Entry 9C6G (electron microscopy, 4.26 A resolution (low resolution: residue-level contacts below are approximate; hydrogen-bond / salt-bridge calls are withheld)); this record covers chains 3 and 5 of the 12 polymer chains in the assembly.

== Chain 3 ==
Protein: DNA replication licensing factor MCM3
Organism: Homo sapiens
Notes: EC 3.6.4.12
Reference sequence: P25205 (MCM3_HUMAN); residues 1-808 here = UniProt positions 1-808
Sequence (808 residues; each row starts with the number of its first residue):
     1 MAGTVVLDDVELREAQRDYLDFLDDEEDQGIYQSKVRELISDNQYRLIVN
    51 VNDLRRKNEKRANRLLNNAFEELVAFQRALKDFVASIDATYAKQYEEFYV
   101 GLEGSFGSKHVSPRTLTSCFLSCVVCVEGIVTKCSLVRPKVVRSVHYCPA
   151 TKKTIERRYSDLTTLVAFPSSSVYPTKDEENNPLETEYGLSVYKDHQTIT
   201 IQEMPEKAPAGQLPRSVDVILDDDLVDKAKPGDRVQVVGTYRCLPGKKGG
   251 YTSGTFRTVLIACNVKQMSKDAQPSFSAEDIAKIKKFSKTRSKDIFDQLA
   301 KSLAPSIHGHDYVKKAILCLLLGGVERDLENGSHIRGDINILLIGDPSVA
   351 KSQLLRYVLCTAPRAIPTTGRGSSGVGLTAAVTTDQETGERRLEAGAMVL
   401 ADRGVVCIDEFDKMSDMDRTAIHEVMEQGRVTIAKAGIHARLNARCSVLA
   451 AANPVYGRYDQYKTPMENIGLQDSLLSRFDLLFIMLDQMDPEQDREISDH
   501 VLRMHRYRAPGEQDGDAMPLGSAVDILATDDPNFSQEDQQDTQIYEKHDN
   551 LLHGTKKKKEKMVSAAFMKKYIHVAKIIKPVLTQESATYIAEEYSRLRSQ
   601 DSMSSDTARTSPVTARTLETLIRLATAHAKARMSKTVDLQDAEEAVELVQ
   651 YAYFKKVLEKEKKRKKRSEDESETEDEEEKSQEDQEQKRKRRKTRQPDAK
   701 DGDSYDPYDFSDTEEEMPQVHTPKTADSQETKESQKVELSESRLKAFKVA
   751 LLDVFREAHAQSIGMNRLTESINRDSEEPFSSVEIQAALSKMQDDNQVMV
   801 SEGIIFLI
Disordered / not traced: 1, 160-172, 246-253, 272-278, 386-390, 509-563, 604-611, 655-808
UniProt features mapped onto this chain:
  - motif: S477 to D480 (Arginine finger)
  - binding site (ADP): Q353, L393, E394, A395, A397
  - binding site (ATP): A523, R664
  - modified residue: A2 (N-acetylalanine), S160 (Phosphoserine), S275 (Phosphoserine), K293 (N6-acetyllysine), S535 (Phosphoserine), K547 (N6-acetyllysine), S611 (Phosphoserine), S668 (Phosphoserine), S672 (Phosphoserine), T674 (Phosphothreonine), S681 (Phosphoserine), Y708 (Phosphotyrosine), S711 (Phosphoserine), T713 (Phosphothreonine), T722 (Phosphothreonine), T725 (Phosphothreonine), S728 (Phosphoserine), S734 (Phosphoserine)
  - mutagenesis: S535 (S535A: 50% reduction in phosphorylation by ATM or ATR)

== Chain 5 ==
Protein: DNA replication licensing factor MCM5
Organism: Homo sapiens
Notes: EC 3.6.4.12
Reference sequence: P33992 (MCM5_HUMAN); residues 1-734 here = UniProt positions 1-734
Sequence (734 residues; row label = number of the first residue in the row):
     1 MSGFDDPGIFYSDSFGGDAQADEGQARKSQLQRRFKEFLRQYRVGTDRTG
    51 FTFKYRDELKRHYNLGEYWIEVEMEDLASFDEDLADYLYKQPAEHLQLLE
   101 EAAKEVADEVTRPRPSGEEVLQDIQVMLKSDASPSSIRSLKSDMMSHLVK
   151 IPGIIIAASAVRAKATRISIQCRSCRNTLTNIAMRPGLEGYALPRKCNTD
   201 QAGRPKCPLDPYFIMPDKCKCVDFQTLKLQELPDAVPHGEMPRHMQLYCD
   251 RYLCDKVVPGNRVTIMGIYSIKKFGLTTSRGRDRVGVGIRSSYIRVLGIQ
   301 VDTDGSGRSFAGAVSPQEEEEFRRLAALPNVYEVISKSIAPSIFGGTDMK
   351 KAIACLLFGGSRKRLPDGLTRRGDINLLMLGDPGTAKSQLLKFVEKCSPI
   401 GVYTSGKGSSAAGLTASVMRDPSSRNFIMEGGAMVLADGGVVCIDEFDKM
   451 REDDRVAIHEAMEQQTISIAKAGITTTLNSRCSVLAAANSVFGRWDETKG
   501 EDNIDFMPTILSRFDMIFIVKDEHNEERDVMLAKHVITLHVSALTQTQAV
   551 EGEIDLAKLKKFIAYCRVKCGPRLSAEAAEKLKNRYIIMRSGARQHERDS
   601 DRRSSIPITVRQLEAIVRIAEALSKMKLQPFATEADVEEALRLFQVSTLD
   651 AALSGTLSGVEGFTSQEDQEMLSRIEKQLKRRFAIGSQVSEHSIIKDFTK
   701 QKYPEHAIHKVLQLMLRRGEIQHRMQRKVLYRLK
Disordered / not traced: 1, 18-23, 173-211, 272-292, 304-315, 493-500, 519-555, 593-606, 655-665
UniProt features mapped onto this chain:
  - binding site (ADP): R371
  - modified residue: S2 (N-acetylserine), S315 (Phosphoserine), K392 (N6-acetyllysine), K396 (N6-acetyllysine), S605 (Phosphoserine), K696 (N6-acetyllysine)
  - natural variant: T466 (T466I: In MGORS8)

== How chain 3 and chain 5 interact ==
Pairs across the interface (60; chain 3 residue first):
  N63(3) - S116(5)
  N63(3) - G117(5)
  T117(3) - D223(5)
  S118(3) - C221(5)
  S118(3) - V222(5)
  S118(3) - D223(5)
  L121(3) - C221(5)
  Q202(3) - G473(5)
  A210(3) - T476(5)
  A210(3) - T477(5)
  G211(3) - V258(5)
  G211(3) - T476(5)
  Q212(3) - D255(5)
  Q212(3) - V258(5)
  Q212(3) - T476(5)
  L213(3) - A158(5)
  L213(3) - S159(5)
  L213(3) - D255(5)
  L213(3) - F427(5)
  L213(3) - M429(5)
  L213(3) - T476(5)
  P214(3) - G473(5)
  P214(3) - I474(5)
  P214(3) - T476(5)
  R215(3) - V161(5)
  R215(3) - D255(5)
  R242(3) - D217(5)
  C243(3) - P216(5)
  F256(3) - A163(5)
  P347(3) - P607(5)
  S348(3) - R611(5)
  S352(3) - E463(5)
  R356(3) - L369(5)
  R356(3) - Q464(5)
  Y357(3) - L369(5)
  I366(3) - T475(5)
  S374(3) - A470(5)
  S374(3) - K471(5)
  S374(3) - A472(5)
  E394(3) - A472(5)
  L400(3) - A472(5)
  K413(3) - V456(5)
  D416(3) - R724(5)
  V455(3) - R718(5)
  Y456(3) - L672(5)
  Y456(3) - M715(5)
  Y456(3) - R718(5)
  Y459(3) - E667(5)
  I469(3) - R718(5)
  G470(3) - R718(5)
  M489(3) - R590(5)
  M489(3) - S591(5)
  D494(3) - R590(5)
  L502(3) - L574(5)
  L502(3) - Y586(5)
  R503(3) - L574(5)
  R503(3) - S575(5)
  R503(3) - A576(5)
  R503(3) - A579(5)
  H505(3) - R573(5)
Also at the interface, not in a pair above, chain 3 (47 interface residues in all): E59, S122, L244, P245, P305, S306, T369, T384, E410, Q472, S498, D499
Also at the interface, not in a pair above, chain 5 (53 interface residues in all): Q225, L365, D367, R425, H459, E460, P508, G592, E614, G719, I721

== Overview ==
Chain 3 and chain 5 form an interface of 47 and 53 residues respectively. UniProt lists 5 ADP-binding
residues, ATP-binding residues A523(3) and R664(3) and one mutagenesis site on chain 3; ADP-binding residue
R371(5) on chain 5.
Chain 3 is DNA replication licensing factor MCM3 and chain 5 is DNA replication licensing factor MCM5, both
from Homo sapiens; the structure, Mcm double hexamer from human, was determined by electron microscopy.
